Entry 7ZTZ (X-ray diffraction, 1.40 A resolution); this record covers chain A.

== Chain A ==
Molecule: Androgen receptor
From: Homo sapiens
UniProt: P10275 (ANDR_HUMAN); residues 672-920 here = UniProt positions 672-920
Sequence (249 residues; row label = number of the first residue in the row):
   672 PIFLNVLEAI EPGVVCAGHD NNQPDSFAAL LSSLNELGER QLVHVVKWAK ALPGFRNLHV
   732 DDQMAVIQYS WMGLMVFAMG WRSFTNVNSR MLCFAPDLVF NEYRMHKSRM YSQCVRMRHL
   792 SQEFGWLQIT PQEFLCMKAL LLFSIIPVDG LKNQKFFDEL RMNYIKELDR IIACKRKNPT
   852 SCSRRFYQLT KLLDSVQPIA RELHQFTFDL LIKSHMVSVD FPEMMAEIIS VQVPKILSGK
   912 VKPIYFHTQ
Disordered / not traced: 846-851
Sequence notes: engineered mutation C764 (Tyr in P10275)
Swiss-Prot annotation at these positions:
  - binding site (17beta-hydroxy-5alpha-androstan-3-one): N706, R753, T878
  - site: K721 (Interaction with coactivator LXXL and FXXFY motifs), E898 (Interaction with coactivator FXXLF and FXXFY motifs)
  - modified residue: Y916 (Phosphotyrosine)
  - cross-link (Glycyl lysine isopeptide (Lys-Gly)): K846 (interchain with G-Cter in ubiquitin), K848 (interchain with G-Cter in ubiquitin)
  - natural variant: P672 (P672H: In PAIS), I673 (I673T: In prostate cancer), L678 (L678P: In AIS), E682 (E682K: In AIS), P683 (P683T: In PAIS), G684 (G684A: Found in prostate cancer), V685 (V685I: In AIS), C687 (C687R: In PAIS), A688 (A688V: In PAIS), G689 (G689E: In AIS), D691 (deletion: In PAIS), N693 (deletion: In AIS), 111 further natural variant entries in UniProt
  - mutagenesis: L702 (L702A: Alters receptor specificity, so that transcription is activated by the antiandrogen cyproterone acetate), K721 (K721A: Loss of transcription activation in the presence of androgen and of interaction with NCOA2), W742 (W742L: Strongly decreased transcription activation in the presence of androgen), K846 (K846R: Prevents ubiquitination by RNF6. Prevents AR transcriptional activation by RNF14 in absence of hormone), K848 (K848R: Partially prevents ubiquitination by RNF6), E898 (E898A/Q: Reduced transcription activation in the presence of androgen; E898K/R: Loss of transcription activation in the presence of androgen), Y916 (Y916F: Decrease in CSK-induced phosphorylation)
Small-molecule neighbours: 5-alpha-dihydrotestosterone (DHT): L702, L705, N706, L708, G709, Q712, W742, M743, M746, V747, M750, R753, F765, M781, M788, L874, F877, T878, L881, F892, M896
What the authors report for this chain:
  - disease-associated variants - Y764C (citing earlier work)
  - mutagenesis - Y764C: decreased growth in response to 5-alpha-dihydrotestosterone
  - mutagenesis - Y764C: decreased growth in response to anti-androgens
  - mutagenesis - Y764C (between 5 deg and 6 degC): decreased stability
  - conformationally variable residues (side-chain flip): K721, R761, E894
  - conformationally variable residues: K884 to V888 (from molecular simulation)
  - post-translational modification sites: R761
  - post-translational modification sites: S792 (citing earlier work)

== Summary ==
Chain A binds 5-alpha-dihydrotestosterone. Curated annotation (UniProt) lists 3 residues binding
17beta-hydroxy-5alpha-androstan-3-one and 7 mutagenesis sites. From the paper: Y764C reduces growth in
response to 5-alpha-dihydrotestosterone; modification sites R761 and S792.
Chain A is Androgen receptor (Homo sapiens); the structure, Crystal structure of mutant AR-LBD (Y764C) bound
to dihydrotestosterone, was determined by X-ray diffraction (same publication as 7ZTV, 7ZTX, 7ZU1 and 7ZU2).
